5S5E - chains A and E of the 6 polymer chains in the assembly; structure by X-ray diffraction, 2.67 A resolution.

Chain A:
Molecule: Tubulin alpha-1B chain
Source organism: Bos taurus
Reference sequence: P81947 (TBA1B_BOVIN); residue numbers follow UniProt; this construct covers 1-451
Amino-acid sequence (451 residues; each row starts with the number of its first residue):
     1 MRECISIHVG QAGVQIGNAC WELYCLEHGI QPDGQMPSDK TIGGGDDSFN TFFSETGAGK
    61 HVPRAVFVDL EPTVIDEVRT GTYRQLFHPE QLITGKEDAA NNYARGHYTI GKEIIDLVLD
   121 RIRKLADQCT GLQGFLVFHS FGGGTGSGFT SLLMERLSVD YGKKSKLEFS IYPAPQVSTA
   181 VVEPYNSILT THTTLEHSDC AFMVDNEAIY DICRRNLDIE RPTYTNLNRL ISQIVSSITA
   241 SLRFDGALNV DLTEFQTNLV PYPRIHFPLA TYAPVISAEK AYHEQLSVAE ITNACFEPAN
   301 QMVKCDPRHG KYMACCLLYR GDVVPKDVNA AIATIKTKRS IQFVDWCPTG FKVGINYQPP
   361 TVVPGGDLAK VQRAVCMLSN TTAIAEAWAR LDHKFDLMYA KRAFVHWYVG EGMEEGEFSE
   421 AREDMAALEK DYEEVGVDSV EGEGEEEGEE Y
Not modelled in the structure: 439-451
Ion coordination: Ca2+: Asp39, Thr41, Gly44, Glu55
Ligand contacts: GTP (guanosine-5'-triphosphate): Gly10, Gln11, Ala12, Gln15, Ile16, Asp69, Asp98, Ala99, Ala100, Asn101, Ser140, Gly142, Gly143, Gly144, Thr145, Gly146, Ile171, Pro173, Val177, Ser178, Glu183, Asn206, Tyr224, Leu227, Asn228, Ile231

Chain E:
Molecule: Stathmin-4
Source organism: Rattus norvegicus
Reference sequence: P63043 (STMN4_RAT); residues 5-145 here correspond to UniProt positions 49-189 (UniProt number = residue number + 44)
Amino-acid sequence (143 residues; each row starts with the number of its first residue):
     3 MADMEVIELN KCTSGQSFEV ILKPPSFDGV PEFNASLPRR RDPSLEEIQK KLEAAEERRK
    63 YQEAELLKHL AEKREHEREV IQKAIEENNN FIKMAKEKLA QKMESNKENR EAHLAAMLER
   123 LQEKDKHAEE VRKNKELKEE ASR
Not modelled in the structure: 3-5, 29-43, 144-145
Construct notes: initiating methionine (3); expression tag (4)
Curated features (UniProtKB/Swiss-Prot):
  - modified residue: Ser46 (Phosphoserine)

Chain A / chain E interface:
Contacting residue pairs - 55 pairs, chain A then chain E:
  His107(A) with Leu54(E)
  Tyr108(A) with Lys53(E); Ala57(E), hydrophobic
  Thr109(A) with Arg61(E), hydrogen bond
  Lys112(A) with Leu54(E); Glu58(E), salt bridge
  Glu155(A) with Ile50(E)
  Arg156(A) with Leu47(E)
  Val159(A) with Pro45(E)
  His197(A) with Asp44(E); Pro45(E)
  Asp245(A) with Cys14(E); Ser16(E), hydrogen bond (backbone-side chain)
  Ala247(A) with Asn12(E); Ser19(E)
  Leu248(A) with Ser19(E)
  Pro325(A) with Gln18(E); Phe20(E), hydrophobic
  Asn329(A) with Met6(E); Val8(E); Phe20(E); Val22(E)
  Lys336(A) with Leu24(E)
  Asp345(A) with Pro27(E); Ser28(E), hydrogen bond (backbone-backbone)
  Cys347(A) with Pro27(E)
  Pro348(A) with Lys25(E)
  Thr349(A) with Ile23(E); Leu24(E), hydrogen bond (backbone-backbone); Lys25(E), hydrogen bond (backbone-backbone)
  Gly350(A) with Val22(E)
  Phe351(A) with Glu21(E); Val22(E), hydrogen bond (backbone-backbone); Leu24(E), hydrophobic
  Lys352(A) with Phe20(E); Glu21(E), salt bridge
  Val353(A) with Ser19(E); Phe20(E), hydrogen bond (backbone-backbone)
  Gly354(A) with Gln18(E); Ser19(E)
  Ile355(A) with Gly17(E); Gln18(E), hydrogen bond (backbone-backbone)
  Asn356(A) with Ser16(E)
  Tyr357(A) with Thr15(E); Ser16(E), hydrogen bond (backbone-backbone); Gly17(E); Gln18(E), hydrogen bond
  Val409(A) with Gln64(E)
  Gly410(A) with Arg61(E); Gln64(E)
  Glu411(A) with Arg61(E), hydrogen bond (backbone-side chain)
  Gly412(A) with Ala57(E); Arg60(E), hydrogen bond (backbone-side chain); Arg61(E)
  Glu414(A) with Arg60(E), salt bridge
Interface residues without a listed pair, chain A (40 interface residues in all): Glu113, Leu152, Ser158, Glu196, Gly246, Val328, Ile332, Ala333, Trp346
Interface residues without a listed pair, chain E (31 interface residues in all): Ser46, Gln51, Glu55

Overview:
Chain A and chain E form an interface of 40 and 31 residues respectively, with 12 hydrogen bonds and 3 salt
bridges. Among the polar pairs are Lys112(A)-Glu58(E), Lys352(A)-Glu21(E) and Glu414(A)-Arg60(E). Bound to
chain A: GTP. Asp39(A), Thr41(A), Gly44(A) and Glu55(A) form the Ca2+ site.
Here chain A is Tubulin alpha-1B chain (Bos taurus) and chain E is Stathmin-4 (Rattus norvegicus). Entry 5S5E
(Tubulin-Z1515654336-complex) was determined by X-ray diffraction together with 5S4L, 5S4M, 5S4N, 5S4O, 5S4P,
5S4Q and 52 further entries from the same study.
